Entry 8V6V (electron microscopy, 2.80 A resolution); this record covers chains I and W of the 12 polymer chains in the assembly.

Chain I:
Molecule: Widom 601 DNA (147-mer) with 60 base pairs flanking DNA (reverse strand)
Sequence (207 nucleotides; row label = number of the first residue in the row):
     1 AGAGTGGGAG CTCGGAACAC TATCCGACTG GCACCGGCAA GGTCGCTGTT CAATACATGC
    61 ACAGGATGTA TATATCTGAC ACGTGCCTGG AGACTAGGGA GTAATCCCCT TGGCGGTTAA
   121 AACGCGGGGG ACAGCGCGTA CGTGCGTTTA AGCGGTGCTA GAGCTGTCTA CGACCAATTG
   181 AGCGGCCTCG GCACCGGGAT TCTCCAG
Disordered / not traced: 1-60

Chain W:
Protein: SWI/SNF-related matrix-associated actin-dependent regulator of chromatin subfamily A member 5
Source organism: Homo sapiens
UniProtKB: O60264 (SMCA5_HUMAN); numbering as in UniProt (aligned over 1-1052)
Amino-acid sequence (1052 residues; each row starts with the number of its first residue):
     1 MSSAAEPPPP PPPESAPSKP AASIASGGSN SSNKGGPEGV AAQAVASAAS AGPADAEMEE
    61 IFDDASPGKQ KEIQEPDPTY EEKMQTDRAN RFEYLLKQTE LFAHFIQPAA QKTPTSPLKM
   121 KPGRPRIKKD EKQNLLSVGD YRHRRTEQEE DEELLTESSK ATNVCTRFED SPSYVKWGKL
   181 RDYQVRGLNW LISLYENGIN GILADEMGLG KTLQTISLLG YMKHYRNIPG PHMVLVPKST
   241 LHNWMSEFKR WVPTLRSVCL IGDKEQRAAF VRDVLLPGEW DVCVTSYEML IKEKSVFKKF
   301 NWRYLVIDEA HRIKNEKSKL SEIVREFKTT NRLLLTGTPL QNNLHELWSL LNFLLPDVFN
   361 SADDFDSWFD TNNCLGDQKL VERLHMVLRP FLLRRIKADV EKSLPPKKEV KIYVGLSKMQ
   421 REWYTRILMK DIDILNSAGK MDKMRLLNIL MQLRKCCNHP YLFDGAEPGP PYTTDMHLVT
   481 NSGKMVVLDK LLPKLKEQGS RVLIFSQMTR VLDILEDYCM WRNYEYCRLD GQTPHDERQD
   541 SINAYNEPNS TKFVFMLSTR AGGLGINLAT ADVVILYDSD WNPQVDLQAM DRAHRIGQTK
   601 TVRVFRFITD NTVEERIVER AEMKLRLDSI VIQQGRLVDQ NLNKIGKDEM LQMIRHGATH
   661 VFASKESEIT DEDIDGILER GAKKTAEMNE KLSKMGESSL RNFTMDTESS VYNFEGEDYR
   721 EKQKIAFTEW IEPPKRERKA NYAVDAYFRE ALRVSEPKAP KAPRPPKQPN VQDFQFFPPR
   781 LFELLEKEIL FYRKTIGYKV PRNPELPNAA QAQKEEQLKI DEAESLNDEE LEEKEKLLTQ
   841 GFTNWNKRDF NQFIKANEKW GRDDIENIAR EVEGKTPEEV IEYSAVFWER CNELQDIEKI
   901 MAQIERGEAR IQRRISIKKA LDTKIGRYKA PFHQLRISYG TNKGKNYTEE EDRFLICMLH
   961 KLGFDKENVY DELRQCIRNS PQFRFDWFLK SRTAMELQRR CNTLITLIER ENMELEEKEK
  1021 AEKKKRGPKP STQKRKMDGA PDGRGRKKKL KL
Disordered / not traced: 1-173, 370-381, 635-1052
Curated features (UniProtKB/Swiss-Prot):
  - motif: Asp-308 to His-311 (DEAH box)
  - binding site (ATP): Asp-205 to Thr-212
  - modified residue: Ser-2 (N-acetylserine), Ser-66 (Phosphoserine), Thr-113 (Phosphothreonine), Ser-116 (Phosphoserine), Ser-137 (Phosphoserine), Ser-171 (Phosphoserine), Lys-440 (N6-acetyllysine), Ser-755 (Phosphoserine), Ser-825 (Phosphoserine)
  - cross-link (Glycyl lysine isopeptide (Lys-Gly)): Lys-83 (interchain with G-Cter in SUMO2), Lys-644 (interchain with G-Cter in SUMO2), Lys-647 (interchain with G-Cter in SUMO2), Lys-694 (interchain with G-Cter in SUMO2), Lys-722 (interchain with G-Cter in SUMO2), Lys-735 (interchain with G-Cter in SUMO2), Lys-966 (interchain with G-Cter in SUMO2)
Small-molecule neighbours: ADP (adenosine-5'-diphosphate): Lys-179, Arg-181, Gln-184, Glu-206, Met-207, Gly-208, Leu-209, Gly-210, Lys-211, Thr-212, Leu-213, Trp-251, Asn-567, Arg-595, Ile-596

How chain I and chain W interact:
Pairs across the interface - 17 pairs, chain I then chain W:
  DT77(I) / Lys-298(W)  salt bridge to the phosphate
  DG154(I) / Lys-319(W)  salt bridge to the phosphate
  DG155(I) / Arg-312(W)  sugar contact
  DG155(I) / Ser-318(W)  phosphate contact
  DG155(I) / Lys-319(W)  hydrogen bond to the phosphate
  DG155(I) / Leu-320(W)  phosphate contact
  DT156(I) / Asn-315(W)  hydrogen bond to the phosphate
  DT156(I) / Arg-560(W)  base contact
  DG157(I) / Lys-314(W)  salt bridge to the phosphate
  DG157(I) / Asn-342(W)  hydrogen bond to the phosphate
  DG157(I) / Trp-581(W)  phosphate contact
  DG157(I) / Lys-624(W)  phosphate contact
  DC158(I) / Trp-581(W)  phosphate contact
  DC158(I) / Arg-620(W)  salt bridge to the phosphate
  DC158(I) / Lys-624(W)  salt bridge to the phosphate
  DT159(I) / Arg-616(W)  salt bridge to the phosphate
  DT159(I) / Arg-620(W)  salt bridge to the phosphate
Also at the interface, not in a pair above, chain W (15 interface residues in all): Leu-450, Asn-582

Summary:
7 residues of chain I face 15 of chain W across their interface, with 3 hydrogen bonds and 7 salt bridges.
Polar pairs include DG155(I)/Lys-319(W), DT156(I)/Asn-315(W) and DG157(I)/Asn-342(W). Chain W binds ADP. From
UniProt: 8 ATP-binding residues on chain W.
Here chain I is Widom 601 DNA (147-mer) with 60 base pairs flanking DNA (reverse strand) and chain W is
SWI/SNF-related matrix-associated actin-dependent regulator of chromatin subfamily A member 5 (Homo sapiens).
Entry 8V6V (Cryo-EM structure of doubly-bound SNF2h-nucleosome complex) was determined by electron microscopy
(same publication as 8V4Y and 8V7L).
